Entry 1QB9 (X-ray diffraction, 1.80 A resolution); this record covers chain A.

== Chain A ==
Name: Protein (TRYPSIN)
Source organism: Bos taurus
Notes: EC 3.4.21.4
UniProt: P00760 (TRY1_BOVIN); residues 7-229 here correspond to UniProt positions 1-223 (UniProt number = residue number - 6)
Amino-acid sequence (223 residues; row label = number of the first residue in the row):
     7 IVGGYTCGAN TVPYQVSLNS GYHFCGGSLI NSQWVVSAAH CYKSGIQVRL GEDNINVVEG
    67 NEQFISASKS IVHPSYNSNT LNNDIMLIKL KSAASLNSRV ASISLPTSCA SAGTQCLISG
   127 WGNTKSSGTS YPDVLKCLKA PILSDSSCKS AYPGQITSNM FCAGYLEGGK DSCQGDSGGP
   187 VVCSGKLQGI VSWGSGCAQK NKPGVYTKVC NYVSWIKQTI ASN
Cystine bridges: Cys-13/Cys-143, Cys-31/Cys-47, Cys-115/Cys-216, Cys-122/Cys-189, Cys-154/Cys-168, Cys-179/Cys-203
Metal / ion sites: Ca2+ site 1: Glu-58, Asn-60, Val-63, Glu-68; Ca2+ site 2: Asp-59, Glu-65; K+ near Ser-183 (its only coordinating residue here)
Ligand contacts: zk-806450 (806; 7-[[2-[[1-(1-iminoethyl)piperidin-4-yl]oxy]-9H-carbozol-9-yl]methyl]naphthalene-2-carboximidamid): His-46, Asn-85, Thr-86, Leu-87, Gln-161, Asp-177, Ser-178, Cys-179, Gln-180, Ser-183, Val-197, Ser-198, Trp-199, Gly-200, Ser-201, Gly-202, Cys-203, Ala-204, Gly-210, Tyr-212
Swiss-Prot annotation at these positions:
  - binding site (Ca(2+)): Asn-83

== Overview ==
Ligands of chain A: zk-806450. Glu-58, Asn-60, Val-63 and Glu-68 form the Ca2+ site 1. Asp-59 and Glu-65
coordinate Ca2+ site 2. UniProt lists Ca2+-binding residue Asn-83.
Chain A is Protein (TRYPSIN) (Bos taurus); the structure, Bovine trypsin
7-[[2-[[1-(1-iminoethyl)piperidin-4-yl]oxy]-9H-carbozol-9-yl] methyl]naphthalene-2-carboximidamide (zk-806450)
complex, was determined by X-ray diffraction together with 1QBN, 1QBO, 1QB1, 1QB6 and 1QA0 from the same
study.
